PDB entry 4DRM | X-ray diffraction, 1.48 A resolution | chain A

== Chain A ==
Name: Peptidyl-prolyl cis-trans isomerase FKBP5
From: Homo sapiens
Notes: EC 5.2.1.8
Reference sequence: Q13451 (FKBP5_HUMAN); residues 16-140 here = UniProt positions 16-140
Sequence (128 residues; numbered 13 to 140; the number before each row is that of its first residue):
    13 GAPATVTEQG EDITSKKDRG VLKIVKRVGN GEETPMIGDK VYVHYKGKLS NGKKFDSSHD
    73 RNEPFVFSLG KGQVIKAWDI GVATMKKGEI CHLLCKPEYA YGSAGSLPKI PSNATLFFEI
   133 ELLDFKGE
Differences from the reference sequence: expression tag (13-15); conflict T19 (Ala in Q13451)
Small-molecule neighbours: 0MC ({3-[(1R)-3-(3,4-dimethoxyphenyl)-1-({[(2S)-1-{[(1S,2R)-2-ethyl-1-hydroxycyclohexyl](oxo)acetyl}piperidin-2-yl]carbonyl}oxy)propyl]phenoxy}acetic acid): Y57, F67, D68, F77, V78, F79, G84, Q85, V86, I87, W90, A112, Y113, S118, K121, I122, F130
UniProt features mapped onto this chain:
  - modified residue: K28 (N6-acetyllysine)
  - mutagenesis: K28 (K28Q: Mimics acetylation; impaired interaction with AKT1 and PHLPP1; when associated with Q-155; K28R: Decreased acetylation; promotes interaction with AKT1 and PHLPP1; when associated with R-155)

== In short ==
Ligands of chain A: compound 0MC. From UniProt: one mutagenesis site.
Chain A is Peptidyl-prolyl cis-trans isomerase FKBP5 (Homo sapiens); the structure, EVALUATION OF SYNTHETIC
FK506 ANALOGS AS LIGANDS FOR FKBP51 AND FKBP52: COMPLEX OF FKBP51 WITH
{3-[(1R)-3-(3,4-dimethoxyphenyl)-1-({[(2S)-1-{[(1S,2R)-2-ethyl-1-hydroxycyclohexyl](oxo)acetyl}piperidin-2-yl]carbonyl}oxy)propyl]phenoxy}acetic
..., was determined by X-ray diffraction (same publication as 4DRK, 4DRN, 4DRO and 4DRP).
